7XBD - chains B and E of the 6 polymer chains in the assembly; structure by electron microscopy, 3.11 A resolution.

Chain B:
Name: Guanine nucleotide-binding protein G(q) subunit alpha
Organism: Homo sapiens
Amino-acid sequence (246 residues; each row starts with the number of its first residue):
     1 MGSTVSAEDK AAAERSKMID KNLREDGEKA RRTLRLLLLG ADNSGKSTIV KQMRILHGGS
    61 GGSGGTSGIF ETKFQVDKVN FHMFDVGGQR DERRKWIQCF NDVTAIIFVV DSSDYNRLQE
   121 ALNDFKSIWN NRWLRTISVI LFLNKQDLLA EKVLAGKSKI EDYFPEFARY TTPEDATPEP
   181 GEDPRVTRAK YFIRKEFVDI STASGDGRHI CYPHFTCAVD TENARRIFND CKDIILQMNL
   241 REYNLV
Unresolved in the structure: 1-5, 55-64, 179-180

Chain E:
Name: scFv16
Organism: Mus musculus
Notes: antibody fragment or engineered binder
Amino-acid sequence (257 residues; numbered 1 to 257; the number before each row is that of its first residue):
     1 DVQLVESGGG LVQPGGSRKL SCSASGFAFS SFGMHWVRQA PEKGLEWVAY ISSGSGTIYY
    61 ADTVKGRFTI SRDDPKNTLF LQMTSLRSED TAMYYCVRSI YYYGSSPFDF WGQGTTLTVS
   121 SGGGGSGGGG SGGGGSDIVM TQATSSVPVT PGESVSISCR SSKSLLHSNG NTYLYWFLQR
   181 PGQSPQLLIY RMSNLASGVP DRFSGSGSGT AFTLTISRLE AEDVGVYYCM QHLEYPLTFG
   241 AGTKLELKAA AENLYFQ
Unresolved in the structure: 122-135, 248-257
Disulfide bonds: Cys-22/Cys-96, Cys-159/Cys-229

Interface between chain B and chain E:
Contacting residue pairs (20):
  Ser-6(B) / His-167(E)
  Ser-6(B) / Tyr-173(E)  hydrogen bond (backbone-side chain)
  Ala-7(B) / His-232(E)
  Ala-7(B) / Leu-233(E)
  Ala-7(B) / Tyr-235(E)  hydrogen bond (backbone-side chain)
  Glu-8(B) / Pro-107(E)
  Glu-8(B) / Tyr-173(E)
  Glu-8(B) / Tyr-175(E)  hydrogen bond
  Glu-8(B) / Arg-191(E)  salt bridge
  Glu-8(B) / His-232(E)
  Asp-9(B) / Asn-169(E)
  Ala-11(B) / Tyr-101(E)  hydrophobic
  Ala-12(B) / Tyr-101(E)
  Glu-14(B) / Ser-52(E)  hydrogen bond
  Glu-14(B) / Ser-53(E)
  Glu-14(B) / Gly-56(E)
  Glu-14(B) / Thr-57(E)
  Arg-15(B) / Tyr-101(E)
  Arg-15(B) / Tyr-102(E)
  Met-18(B) / Ser-53(E)
Interface residues without a listed pair, chain B (10 interface residues in all): Lys-10
Interface residues without a listed pair, chain E (19 interface residues in all): Ser-31, Gly-54, Tyr-59, Ile-100

Overview:
Chain B and chain E form an interface of 10 and 19 residues respectively; the contacts include 4 hydrogen
bonds and 1 salt bridge. Polar contacts include Glu-8(B)/Arg-191(E), Ser-6(B)/Tyr-173(E) and
Ala-7(B)/Tyr-235(E).
Chain B is Guanine nucleotide-binding protein G(q) subunit alpha (Homo sapiens) and chain E is scFv16 (Mus
musculus); the structure, Cryo-EM structure of human galanin receptor 2, was determined by electron
microscopy.
